Entry 9CNT (electron microscopy, 2.97 A resolution); this record covers chains B and C of the 4 polymer chains in the assembly.

== Chain B (and C) ==
Molecule: Capsid protein p24
From: Human immunodeficiency virus 2
Notes: chain C of this document is another copy of the same molecule, construct and numbering; everything in this record applies to it too
UniProtKB: P18042 (POL_HV2G1); residues 1-231 here correspond to UniProt positions 136-366 (UniProt number = residue number + 135)
Sequence (240 residues; row label = number of the first residue in the row):
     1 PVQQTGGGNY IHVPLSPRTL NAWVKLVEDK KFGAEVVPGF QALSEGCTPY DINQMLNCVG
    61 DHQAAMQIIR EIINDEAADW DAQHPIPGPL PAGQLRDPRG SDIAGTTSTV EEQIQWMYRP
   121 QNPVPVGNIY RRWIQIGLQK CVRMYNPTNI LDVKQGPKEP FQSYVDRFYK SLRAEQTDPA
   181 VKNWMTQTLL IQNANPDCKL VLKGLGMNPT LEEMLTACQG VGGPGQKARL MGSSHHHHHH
Unresolved in the structure: 222-240
Disulfides: Cys198-Cys218
Differences from the reference sequence: expression tag (232-240)
UniProt features mapped onto this chain:
  - region: Asn57 to Gln94 (Interaction with human PPIA/CYPA and NUP153)
  - site: Gly88, Pro89 (Cis/trans isomerization of proline peptide bond), Met231 (Cleavage)
From the paper describing this entry:
  - binding site for inositol hexakisphosphate: Arg18, Lys25
  - self-association interface (contacts with another copy of this molecule): Gln41, Glu45, Gln54, Asn57

== Interface between chain B and chain C ==
Contacting residue pairs (29):
  Arg18(B) with Arg18(C)
  Glu35(B) with Cys58(C); Gly60(C)
  Gln41(B) with Tyr50(C), hydrogen bond; Gln54(C)
  Ala42(B) with Leu20(C), hydrophobic; Gln54(C)
  Leu43(B) with Pro17(C), hydrophobic
  Glu45(B) with His12(C), salt bridge; Pro14(C); Tyr50(C), hydrogen bond
  Gln162(B) with Tyr145(C), hydrogen bond
  Val165(B) with Ala64(C), hydrophobic
  Asp166(B) with Ala64(C)
  Tyr169(B) with Gln63(C); Gln67(C)
  Lys170(B) with Gly60(C)
  Arg173(B) with Asn57(C), hydrogen bond (side chain-backbone); Val59(C); Gly60(C); Gln63(C), hydrogen bond
  Lys182(B) with Gln67(C), hydrogen bond
  Thr210(B) with Glu71(C), hydrogen bond
  Leu211(B) with Ala64(C); Ile68(C), hydrophobic; Glu71(C)
  Glu212(B) with Lys140(C), salt bridge; Met144(C)
  Leu215(B) with Met144(C), hydrophobic
Also at the interface, not in a pair above, chain B (19 interface residues in all): Thr19, Thr216
Also at the interface, not in a pair above, chain C (21 interface residues in all): Asp61, Arg143

== Overview ==
19 residues of chain B and 21 residues of chain C are in contact; the contacts include 7 hydrogen bonds and 2
salt bridges. Polar contacts include Glu45(B)-His12(C), Glu212(B)-Lys140(C) and Gln41(B)-Tyr50(C). The paper
reports a binding site for inositol hexakisphosphate at Arg18(B) and Lys25(B); a self-association interface
involving Gln41(B), Glu45(B) and Gln54(B) among others.
Both chains are Capsid protein p24 (Human immunodeficiency virus 2). Entry 9CNT (HIV-2 CA pentamer; assembled
via liposome templating) was determined by electron microscopy together with 9CLJ, 9CNS, 9CNU and 9CNV from
the same study.
